Entry 4BGW (X-ray diffraction, 2.48 A resolution); this record covers chains A and B.

# Chain A
Protein: Hemagglutinin
Source organism: Influenza virus
Notes: fragment: ha1 of trypsin released ectodomain, residues 17-340
UniProtKB: Q6DQ34 (Q6DQ34_9INFA); residues 1-326 here correspond to UniProt positions 17-342 (UniProt number = residue number + 16)
Chain sequence (326 residues; row label = number of the first residue in the row):
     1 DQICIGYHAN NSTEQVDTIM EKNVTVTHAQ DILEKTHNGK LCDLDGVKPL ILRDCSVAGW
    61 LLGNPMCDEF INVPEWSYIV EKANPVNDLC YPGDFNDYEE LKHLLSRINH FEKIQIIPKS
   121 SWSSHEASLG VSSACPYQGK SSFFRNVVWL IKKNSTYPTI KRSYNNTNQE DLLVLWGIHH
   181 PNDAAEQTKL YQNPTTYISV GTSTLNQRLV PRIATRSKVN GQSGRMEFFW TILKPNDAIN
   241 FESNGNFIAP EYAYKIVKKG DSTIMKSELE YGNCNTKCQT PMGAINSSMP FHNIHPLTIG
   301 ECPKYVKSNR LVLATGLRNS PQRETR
Disordered / not traced: 322-326
Disulfide bonds: Cys42-Cys274, Cys55-Cys67, Cys90-Cys135, Cys278-Cys302
Glycans and other covalent adducts: N-acetylglucosamine (NAG) linked to Asn23, Asn165
Differences from the reference sequence: conflict Thr325 (Arg341 in Q6DQ34)

# Chain B
Protein: Hemagglutinin
Source organism: Influenza virus
Notes: fragment: ha2 of trypsin released ectodomain, residues 347-512
UniProtKB: Q6DQ34 (Q6DQ34_9INFA); residues 1-166 here correspond to UniProt positions 347-512 (UniProt number = residue number + 346)
Chain sequence (166 residues; each row starts with the number of its first residue):
     1 GLFGAIAGFI EGGWQGMVDG WYGYHHSNEQ GSGYAADKES TQKAIDGVTN KVNSIIDKMN
    61 TQFEAVGREF NNLERRIENL NKKMEDGFLD VWTYNAELLV LMENERTLDF HDSNVKNLYD
   121 KVRLQLRDNA KELGNGCFEF YHKCDNECME SVRNGTYDYP QYSEEA
Disordered / not traced: 163-166
Disulfide bonds: Cys144-Cys148
Glycans and other covalent adducts: N-acetylglucosamine (NAG) linked to Asn154

# Chain A / chain B interface
Contacting residue pairs - 110 pairs, chain A then chain B:
  Asp1(A) with Ser27(B); Asn28(B); Glu29(B); Glu139(B); Phe140(B), hydrogen bond (backbone-backbone); Lys143(B); Cys144(B), hydrogen bond (side chain-backbone)
  Gln2(A) with His25(B); His26(B); Ser27(B), hydrogen bond (backbone-backbone); Leu133(B); Cys137(B); Phe138(B); Phe140(B); Met149(B)
  Ile3(A) with His25(B); Cys137(B); Phe138(B), hydrogen bond (backbone-backbone); Phe140(B), hydrophobic; Val152(B), hydrophobic
  Cys4(A) with Trp14(B); Gly23(B); Tyr24(B); His25(B), hydrogen bond (backbone-backbone); Gly136(B); Cys137(B), disulfide
  Ile5(A) with Ile10(B); Trp14(B); Gly23(B); Tyr24(B), hydrophobic; Tyr119(B), hydrophobic; Val122(B), hydrophobic; Gly136(B), hydrogen bond (backbone-backbone)
  Gly6(A) with Trp14(B); Met17(B); Tyr22(B); Gly23(B), hydrogen bond (backbone-backbone)
  Tyr7(A) with Ile6(B); Ala7(B), hydrogen bond (side chain-backbone); Ile10(B); Glu11(B); Gly12(B); Gly13(B); Trp14(B), hydrogen bond (backbone-backbone); Met17(B); Trp21(B); Val115(B), hydrophobic
  His8(A) with Trp14(B); Met17(B), hydrogen bond (side chain-backbone); Gly20(B); Trp21(B), hydrogen bond (backbone-backbone)
  Ala9(A) with Gly13(B); Trp14(B), hydrogen bond (backbone-backbone); Gln15(B)
  Asn10(A) with Gln15(B), hydrogen bond (backbone-side chain)
  Val16(A) with Asn104(B)
  Asp17(A) with Leu101(B); Asn104(B), hydrogen bond (backbone-side chain)
  Thr18(A) with Leu101(B); Glu105(B)
  Ile19(A) with Glu105(B)
  Met20(A) with Glu105(B)
  Val24(A) with Leu108(B), hydrophobic
  Val26(A) with Leu108(B), hydrophobic
  Thr27(A) with Trp21(B)
  His28(A) with Trp21(B)
  Gln30(A) with Val52(B)
  Glu99(A) with Glu69(B); Phe70(B); Asn71(B)
  Lys102(A) with Glu69(B), salt bridge
  Pro290(A) with Ile56(B), hydrophobic
  Phe291(A) with Met59(B), hydrophobic; Gln62(B); Ala96(B), hydrophobic
  Pro296(A) with Ala65(B)
  Leu297(A) with Ala65(B), hydrophobic; Val66(B); Gly67(B)
  Lys304(A) with Met59(B); Asn60(B), hydrogen bond (side chain-backbone); Gln62(B); Glu64(B), salt bridge
  Tyr305(A) with Gln62(B), hydrogen bond (backbone-side chain); Leu89(B), hydrophobic
  Val306(A) with Thr93(B)
  Lys307(A) with Asp86(B), salt bridge; Asp90(B), salt bridge; Thr93(B), hydrogen bond (backbone-side chain)
  Ser308(A) with Thr93(B); Glu97(B), hydrogen bond
  Leu311(A) with Glu97(B)
  Val312(A) with Val100(B); Asn104(B), hydrogen bond (backbone-side chain)
  Leu313(A) with Ile55(B), hydrophobic; Val100(B), hydrophobic; Asn104(B)
  Ala314(A) with Asn104(B), hydrogen bond (backbone-side chain); Thr107(B)
  Thr315(A) with Trp21(B); Val48(B); Thr107(B); His111(B), hydrogen bond (backbone-side chain)
  Gly316(A) with Trp21(B); Leu108(B); His111(B), hydrogen bond (backbone-side chain)
  Leu317(A) with Tyr22(B), hydrophobic; His111(B)
  Ser320(A) with Gly12(B); Gly13(B), hydrogen bond (side chain-backbone)
Also at the interface, not in a pair above, chain A (45 interface residues in all): Asn11, Ile32, Glu81, Ile264, Lys266, Arg318
Also at the interface, not in a pair above, chain B (66 interface residues in all): Val18, Trp92, Leu98, Met102, Leu118, Leu126, Arg153
Cross-chain cystine bridges: Cys4(A)-Cys137(B)

# Overview
Chain A and chain B form an interface of 45 and 66 residues respectively; the contacts include 1 disulfide
bond, 23 hydrogen bonds and 4 salt bridges. Polar contacts include Lys102(A)-Glu69(B), Lys304(A)-Glu64(B) and
Lys307(A)-Asp86(B). N-acetylglucosamine is covalently linked to Asn23(A) and Asn165(A).
Here chain A is Hemagglutinin and chain B is Hemagglutinin, both from Influenza virus. Entry 4BGW (Crystal
Structure of H5 (VN1194) Influenza Haemagglutinin) was determined by X-ray diffraction (same publication as
4BGX, 4BGY, 4BGZ, 4BH0, 4BH1, 4BH2, 4BH3 and 4BH4).
